Entry 6L35 (electron microscopy, 3.23 A resolution); this record covers chains A and F of the 17 polymer chains in the assembly.

[Chain A]
Protein: Photosystem I P700 chlorophyll a apoprotein A1
From: Physcomitrium patens
Notes: EC 1.97.1.12
UniProt: Q8MFA3 (PSAA_PHYPA); residues 9-750 here = UniProt positions 9-750
Sequence (742 residues; row label = number of the first residue in the row):
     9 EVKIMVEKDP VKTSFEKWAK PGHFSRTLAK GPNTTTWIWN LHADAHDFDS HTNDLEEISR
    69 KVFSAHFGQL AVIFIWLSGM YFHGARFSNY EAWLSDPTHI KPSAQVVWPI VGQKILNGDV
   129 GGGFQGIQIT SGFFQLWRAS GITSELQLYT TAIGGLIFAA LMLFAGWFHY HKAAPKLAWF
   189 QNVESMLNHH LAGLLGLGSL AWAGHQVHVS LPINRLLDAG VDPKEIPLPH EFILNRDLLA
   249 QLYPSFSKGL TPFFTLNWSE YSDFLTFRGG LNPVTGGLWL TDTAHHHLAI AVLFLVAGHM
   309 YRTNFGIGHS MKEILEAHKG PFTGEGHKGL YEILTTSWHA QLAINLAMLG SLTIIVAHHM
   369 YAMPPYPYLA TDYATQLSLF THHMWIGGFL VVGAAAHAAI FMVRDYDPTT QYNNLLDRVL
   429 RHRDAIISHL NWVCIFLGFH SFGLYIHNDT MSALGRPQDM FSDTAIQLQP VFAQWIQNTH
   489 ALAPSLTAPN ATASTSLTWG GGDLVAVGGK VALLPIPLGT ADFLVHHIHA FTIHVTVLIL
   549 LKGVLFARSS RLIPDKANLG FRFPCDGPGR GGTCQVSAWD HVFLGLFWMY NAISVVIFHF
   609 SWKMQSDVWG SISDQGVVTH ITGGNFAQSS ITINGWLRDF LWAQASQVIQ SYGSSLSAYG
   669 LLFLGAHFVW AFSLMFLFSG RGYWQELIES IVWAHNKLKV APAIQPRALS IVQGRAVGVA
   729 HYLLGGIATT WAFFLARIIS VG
Bound ions: chlorophyll a Mg (4 sites), coordinated by Gln-77, Gln-113, Gln-121, Thr-495; 4Fe-4S cluster Fe: Cys-573, Cys-582 (shared with 2 residues of chain B)
Small-molecule neighbours:
  - beta-carotene (BCR), molecule 1: Ile-81, Trp-84, Gly-201, Leu-202, Leu-205, Gly-206
  - beta-carotene (BCR), molecule 2: Phe-82, Leu-85, Tyr-89, Thr-159, Gly-162, Gly-163, Phe-166, Leu-205, Leu-208, Ala-209
  - beta-carotene (BCR), molecule 3: Trp-116, Pro-117, Ile-118
  - beta-carotene (BCR), molecule 4: Leu-208, Leu-258, Phe-261, Phe-262, Leu-296, Val-300, Leu-303, Val-304, His-307, Ile-315
  - beta-carotene (BCR), molecule 5: Phe-261, Trp-266, Val-300, Val-304
  - beta-carotene (BCR), molecule 6: Leu-338, Ile-341, Leu-342, Ala-348, Ile-352, Ala-406, Phe-409
  - beta-carotene (BCR), molecule 7: Ala-355, Ser-359, Val-399, Ala-403, Ala-406, Val-545, Leu-548, Leu-549, Val-552
  - beta-carotene (BCR), molecule 8: Gly-673, Ala-674, Phe-676, Val-677, Leu-732, Ile-735, Ala-736, Trp-739
  - chlorophyll a (CLA), molecule 1: Val-10, Lys-11, Ile-12, Trp-187, Asn-190, Ser-193, His-197, Thr-311, Asn-312, Phe-313
  - chlorophyll a (CLA), molecule 2: Ile-12, Val-14, Phe-71, Phe-75, Leu-169, Met-170, Phe-172, Ala-173, Phe-176, His-177, Ala-181, Trp-187
  - chlorophyll a (CLA), molecule 3: Val-19, Lys-20, Thr-21, Ser-22, Phe-23, Lys-25, Trp-26, His-31, Lys-69, Ser-72, Gly-76, Val-80, Leu-171, Gly-174, Trp-175, Tyr-178, His-179
  - chlorophyll a (CLA), molecule 4: Trp-26, Pro-29, Trp-45, Ile-46, Leu-49, His-50
  - chlorophyll a (CLA), molecule 5: Trp-26, Pro-29, His-31, Phe-32, Leu-49, His-50, Ala-53, His-54, Phe-56, Lys-69, Ala-73, Gly-76, Gln-77, Val-80
  - chlorophyll a (CLA), molecule 6: Thr-43, Ile-46, Trp-47, Ile-696, Ile-699, Val-700, His-703, Val-708, Pro-710, Ile-712, Pro-714, Arg-715, Leu-717
  - chlorophyll a (CLA), molecule 7: Trp-47, Phe-676, Val-677, Phe-680, Phe-684, Leu-717, Gln-721, Val-725, Ala-728, His-729, Leu-732
  - chlorophyll a (CLA), molecule 8: His-50, Ala-51, Asp-52, Ala-53, His-54, Asp-55, His-347, Leu-350, Leu-354, Phe-397, Leu-398, Val-400, Gly-401, Ala-404, His-405, Ile-408, Arg-412, Phe-569, Arg-570, Trp-587, Val-590, Leu-594, Leu-732
  - chlorophyll a (CLA), molecule 9: His-54, Phe-56, Val-70, Ala-73, His-74, Gln-77, Leu-78, Ile-81, Phe-82, Leu-85, Phe-166, Trp-346, His-347, Gln-349, Leu-350, Asn-353, Leu-354, Leu-357
  - chlorophyll a (CLA), molecule 10: His-54, Gln-77, Val-80, Ile-81, Trp-84, Leu-357, Leu-398
  - chlorophyll a (CLA), molecule 11: Leu-63, Ser-67, His-74, Leu-185, Phe-188, Gln-189, Val-191, Met-194, Leu-195, His-198, Leu-199, Met-319, Tyr-339, Leu-342, Thr-343, Thr-344, Ser-345, Trp-346, Gln-349, Ile-352, Asn-353, Met-356, Leu-357
  - chlorophyll a (CLA), molecule 12: Phe-71, His-74, Phe-75, Leu-78, Phe-82, Met-170, Trp-187, Phe-188, Asn-190, Ser-193, Met-194, His-197, His-198, Gly-201, Leu-202
  - chlorophyll a (CLA), molecule 13: Ile-83, Trp-84, Ser-86, Gly-87, Met-88, Phe-90, His-91, Phe-95, Gln-113, Val-114, Trp-116, Leu-164
  - chlorophyll a (CLA), molecule 14: Trp-84, Met-88, His-91, Ala-112, Gln-113, Ile-135, Gln-136, Ile-137, Thr-138, Ser-139, Phe-141, Ala-666, Tyr-667, Trp-739
  - chlorophyll a (CLA), molecule 15: Trp-84, Met-88, Thr-138, Ser-139, Phe-141, Ser-386, Leu-387, Thr-389, His-390, Trp-393, Ile-394, Phe-397, Leu-670, Ile-735, Thr-738, Trp-739, Leu-743
  - chlorophyll a (CLA), molecule 16: Trp-84, Leu-85, Ser-139, Gly-140, Phe-141, Leu-144, Leu-203, Leu-357, Leu-360, Thr-361, Val-364, Met-368, Tyr-374, Leu-387, His-390, His-391, Ile-394, Leu-398
  - chlorophyll a (CLA), molecule 17: Gln-113, Val-114, Val-115, Trp-116, Ile-118, Val-119, Gln-121, Leu-124, Ile-135, Ala-666, Leu-669
  - chlorophyll a (CLA), molecule 18: Leu-144, Ala-147, Leu-202, Leu-203, Gly-206, Ser-207, Trp-210, Gln-214, Leu-288, Thr-291, His-294, His-295, Ile-298, Phe-302, Met-368, Pro-373, Tyr-374
  - chlorophyll a (CLA), molecule 19: Ser-148, Gly-149, Ile-150, Gln-155, Thr-158, Thr-159, Ala-209, Trp-210, Gly-212, His-213, His-216, Val-217, Pro-237, His-238, Ile-241
  - chlorophyll a (CLA), molecule 20: Leu-154, Gln-155, Thr-158, Leu-236, His-238, Ile-241, Leu-242
  - chlorophyll a (CLA), molecule 21: Leu-195, Leu-199, Leu-203, Leu-301, Phe-302, Ala-305, Met-308, Tyr-309, Met-319, Ile-322, Leu-323
  - chlorophyll a (CLA), molecule 22: Asn-196, His-197, Ala-200, Gly-201, Leu-205, Leu-303, His-307, Tyr-309, Thr-311, Phe-313, Ile-315
  - chlorophyll a (CLA), molecule 23: Leu-208, Ala-209, Ala-211, Gly-212, Val-215, His-216, Phe-240, Ile-241, Arg-244, Phe-254, Gly-257, Leu-258, Tyr-269, Phe-272, Leu-273, Leu-296
  - chlorophyll a (CLA), molecule 24: Phe-261, Trp-266, Ser-267, Tyr-269, Ser-270, Leu-273, Thr-274, Phe-275, His-293, Leu-296, Ala-297, Val-300, Leu-301, Val-304, Asn-498
  - chlorophyll a (CLA), molecule 25: Phe-261, Phe-262, Leu-264
  - chlorophyll a (CLA), molecule 26: Thr-274, Phe-275, Gly-277, Leu-286, Asp-290, Thr-291, His-293, His-294, Ala-297, Ile-298, Leu-301, His-367, Met-371, Pro-373, Thr-503
  - chlorophyll a (CLA), molecule 27: Phe-275, Thr-495, Ala-496, Pro-497, Asn-498, Ala-499
  - chlorophyll a (CLA), molecule 28: Val-304, His-307, Met-308, Arg-310, Ile-315, Gly-316, His-317
  - chlorophyll a (CLA), molecule 29: Met-308, His-317, Glu-321, Ile-322, Ala-325, His-326
  - chlorophyll a (CLA), molecule 30: Ile-322, Leu-323, His-326, His-335, Leu-338, Leu-342, Leu-423, Leu-424, Val-427
  - chlorophyll a (CLA), molecule 31: Ala-325, His-326, Lys-327, Gly-328, Pro-329, Phe-330
  - chlorophyll a (CLA), molecule 32: Phe-330, Thr-331, Leu-423, Arg-426, Val-427, His-430, Ile-434, His-437
  - chlorophyll a (CLA), molecule 33: Met-356, Ile-363, His-366, His-367, Tyr-369, Ala-370, Met-371, Thr-503, Ser-504, Thr-506, Trp-507
  - chlorophyll a (CLA), molecule 34: Ile-362, Ile-363, His-366, Met-392, Val-399, Ile-541, Thr-544, Val-545, Leu-548, Met-597, Ala-600, Ile-601, Val-604
  - chlorophyll a (CLA), molecule 35: His-366, Tyr-369, Phe-480, Ala-481, Ile-484, Gln-485, Trp-507, Ile-524, Leu-526, His-534, His-537, Ile-541, Val-604, His-607, Phe-608, Lys-611
  - chlorophyll a (CLA), molecule 36: Ala-433, His-437, Trp-440
  - chlorophyll a (CLA), molecule 37: Ile-434, His-437, Leu-438, Val-441, Ala-538, Ile-541, His-542, Val-545
  - chlorophyll a (CLA), molecule 38: Ser-436, Asn-439, Trp-440, Ile-443
  - chlorophyll a (CLA), molecule 39: Asn-439, Cys-442, Ile-443, Gly-446, Phe-447, Phe-450, Gly-451, Ile-454, Phe-539, Val-543, Leu-546, Ile-547, Leu-592, Phe-595, Trp-596
  - chlorophyll a (CLA), molecule 40: Trp-440, Ile-443, Phe-444, Phe-447, His-448
  - chlorophyll a (CLA), molecule 41: Trp-440, Val-441, Phe-444, Leu-445, Pro-478, Val-479, Phe-480, Ala-481, Phe-531, His-534, His-535, Ala-538, His-542
  - chlorophyll a (CLA), molecule 42: Phe-447, His-448, Gly-451, Leu-452, Ile-454, His-455, Thr-458, Met-459, Arg-464, Asp-467, Phe-469
  - chlorophyll a (CLA), molecule 43: Phe-450, Tyr-453, Ile-536, Phe-539, Thr-540, Tyr-598, Asn-599, Ser-602, Val-603, Phe-606, Ile-641, Trp-644, Leu-649, Ala-653, Ile-657, Phe-671, His-675, Trp-678, Tyr-730, Gly-734, Thr-737, Thr-738, Phe-741
  - chlorophyll a (CLA), molecule 44: Phe-450, Ile-454, Asp-457, Phe-539, Phe-595, Trp-596, Tyr-598, Asn-599, Ile-641, Leu-645, Trp-678, Tyr-730
  - chlorophyll a (CLA), molecule 45: Thr-458, Ala-461, Leu-462
  - chlorophyll a (CLA), molecule 46: Trp-483, Ile-484, Thr-487, His-488, Ala-491, Thr-495, Ala-496, Thr-503, Trp-507
  - chlorophyll a (CLA), molecule 47: Leu-645, Leu-649, Trp-650
  - chlorophyll a (CLA), molecule 48: Leu-669, Leu-672, Gly-673, His-675, Phe-676, Trp-678, Ala-679, Leu-682
  - chlorophyll a (CLA), molecule 49: Phe-676, Ala-679, Phe-680, Leu-682, Met-683, Phe-686, Ser-687, Tyr-691, Trp-692, Leu-695
  - chlorophyll a (CLA), molecule 50: Ile-699, Ala-702, His-703, Leu-706, Val-708
  - chlorophyll a (CLA), molecule 51: Trp-701, Ala-702, Lys-705, Leu-706
  - phylloquinone (PQN): Met-683, Phe-684, Ser-687, Gly-688, Arg-689, Trp-692, Ala-716, Leu-717, Ser-718, Gly-722
  - 4Fe-4S cluster (SF4): Cys-573, Gly-575, Pro-576, Thr-581, Cys-582, Ile-719, Arg-723
UniProt features mapped onto this chain:
  - binding site ([4Fe-4S] cluster): Cys-573, Cys-582
  - binding site (chlorophyll a'): His-675
  - binding site (chlorophyll a): Met-683, Tyr-691
  - binding site (phylloquinone): Trp-692

[Chain F]
Protein: Psi-F
From: Physcomitrium patens
UniProt: A0A2K1J0L9 (A0A2K1J0L9_PHYPA); residue numbers follow UniProt; this construct covers 86-244
Sequence (159 residues; numbered 86 to 244; the number before each row is that of its first residue):
    86 DVAGLTPCKE SKGFAKREKQ EIKKLESRLK LYAPDSAPAL ALNATIEKTK RRFAFYGNEG
   146 LLCGTDGLPH LIVDGDQAHL GEFVYPGLVF LYIAGWIGWV GRAYLIDVRT SKKPTEKEII
   206 IDVPLALRIM SKGLTWPVAA IGELRSGKLV EKSANITVS
Cystine bridges: Cys-93/Cys-148
Small-molecule neighbours:
  - beta-carotene (BCR), molecule 1: Phe-140, Leu-156, Glu-167, Phe-168, Pro-171
  - beta-carotene (BCR), molecule 2: Asp-159, Gly-160, Val-169, Gly-180, Gly-183, Trp-184, Arg-187, Trp-221, Ala-225
  - beta-carotene (BCR), molecule 3: Pro-171, Val-174, Phe-175, Ile-178, Ile-182
  - chlorophyll a (CLA), molecule 1: Asp-159, Gly-160, Asp-161, Gln-162
  - chlorophyll a (CLA), molecule 2: Phe-168, Gly-172, Phe-175, Leu-176, Ala-179
  - chlorophyll a (CLA), molecule 3: Ile-178, Trp-181, Ile-182, Val-185, Met-215, Ser-216
  - chlorophyll a (CLA), molecule 4: Gly-183, Val-185, Gly-186, Arg-187, Tyr-189, Leu-190, Ile-206, Ala-211, Met-215
  - chlorophyll a (CLA), molecule 5: Tyr-189, Leu-190, Glu-203, Ile-206
  - chlorophyll a (CLA), molecule 6: Leu-212, Arg-213, Ser-216

[How chain A and chain F interact]
Residue-residue contacts - 35 pairs, chain A then chain F:
  Pro-29(A) / Ile-204(F)  hydrophobic
  Pro-40(A) / Thr-200(F)
  Pro-40(A) / Ile-204(F)  hydrophobic
  Trp-45(A) / Ile-204(F)  hydrophobic
  Ile-118(A) / Lys-133(F)  hydrogen bond (backbone-side chain)
  Lys-122(A) / Thr-130(F)
  Lys-122(A) / Lys-133(F)
  Asn-125(A) / Arg-113(F)  hydrogen bond (backbone-side chain)
  Asp-127(A) / Arg-113(F)  salt bridge
  Asp-127(A) / Tyr-117(F)  hydrogen bond
  Gly-131(A) / Pro-123(F)
  Gln-133(A) / Arg-113(F)
  Gln-133(A) / Tyr-117(F)  hydrogen bond
  Gln-133(A) / Pro-123(F)
  Gln-133(A) / Leu-127(F)
  Trp-701(A) / Ile-241(F)
  Asn-704(A) / Glu-236(F)
  Asn-704(A) / Asn-240(F)  hydrogen bond
  Lys-705(A) / Val-235(F)
  Lys-705(A) / Glu-236(F)  hydrogen bond (backbone-backbone)
  Leu-706(A) / Arg-187(F)  hydrogen bond (backbone-side chain)
  Leu-706(A) / Leu-234(F)
  Leu-706(A) / Val-235(F)  hydrophobic
  Lys-707(A) / Arg-187(F)
  Lys-707(A) / Ile-191(F)
  Lys-707(A) / Arg-194(F)  hydrogen bond (backbone-side chain)
  Lys-707(A) / Lys-233(F)  hydrogen bond (side chain-backbone)
  Lys-707(A) / Val-235(F)
  Lys-707(A) / Glu-236(F)
  Val-708(A) / Arg-187(F)
  Val-708(A) / Leu-190(F)
  Ala-709(A) / Arg-194(F)
  Ala-711(A) / Glu-203(F)  hydrogen bond (backbone-side chain)
  Ile-712(A) / Glu-203(F)  hydrogen bond (backbone-side chain)
  Ile-712(A) / Ile-204(F)  hydrophobic
Also at the interface, not in a pair above, chain A (24 interface residues in all): Val-119, Gly-120, Ile-123, Phe-132, Gly-661, Pro-710
Also at the interface, not in a pair above, chain F (24 interface residues in all): Lys-109, Ala-126, Pro-199, Lys-237, Ala-239

[In short]
The chain A/chain F interface involves 24 residues from each chain; the contacts include 11 hydrogen bonds and
1 salt bridge. Polar contacts include Asp-127(A)/Arg-113(F), Ile-118(A)/Lys-133(F) and Asn-125(A)/Arg-113(F).
2 chlorophyll a molecules are bound between chain A and chain F.
Here chain A is Photosystem I P700 chlorophyll a apoprotein A1 and chain F is Psi-F, both from Physcomitrium
patens. Entry 6L35 (PSI-LHCI Supercomplex from Physcometrella patens) was determined by electron microscopy.
